PDB entry 6SDW | solution NMR | chains A and B

== Chain A ==
Molecule: Double-stranded RNA-binding protein Staufen homolog 1
Organism: Homo sapiens
Reference sequence: O95793 (STAU1_HUMAN); residues 102-274 here correspond to UniProt positions 183-355 (UniProt number = residue number + 81)
Sequence (177 residues; numbered 98 to 274; the number before each row is that of its first residue):
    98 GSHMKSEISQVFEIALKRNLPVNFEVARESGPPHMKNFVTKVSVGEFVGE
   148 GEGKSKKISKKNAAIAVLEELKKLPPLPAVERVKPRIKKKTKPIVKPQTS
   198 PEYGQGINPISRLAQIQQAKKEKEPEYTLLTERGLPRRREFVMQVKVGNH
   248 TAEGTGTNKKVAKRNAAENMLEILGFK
Differences from the reference sequence: expression tag (98-101)
Curated features (UniProtKB/Swiss-Prot):
  - modified residue: Ser-197 (Phosphoserine)
From the paper describing this entry:
  - binding site for hARF1 SBS dsRNA (chain B): Ile-105, Ser-106, Phe-109, Glu-110, Leu-113, Lys-133, Lys-153, Lys-157, Lys-158
  - specificity-determining residues: Ser-106
  - contacts within the chain: Ile-105/Lys-158 (hydrophobic contact)
  - mutagenesis - I105A/S106A (3.6-fold), I105A/S106A/S208A/Q212A/Q215A (2.5-fold), F109A (2.4-fold), F109A/R209A (1.6-fold), K133A (1.3-fold), S208A (1.6-fold), S208A/Q212A/Q215A (4.9-fold), Q212A/Q215A (1.6-fold), R234A/R236A (1.5-fold): decreased binding to hARF1 SBS dsRNA (chain B)
  - mutagenesis - I105A/S106A/E110A/L113A (1.2-fold), E110A/L113A (1.0-fold), E110A/L113A/Q212A/Q215A (1.0-fold), R209A, Q212A/Q215A (0.9-fold): unchanged binding to hARF1 SBS dsRNA (chain B)

== Chain B ==
Molecule: hARF1 SBS dsRNA
Organism: Homo sapiens
Sequence (34 nucleotides; each row starts with the number of its first residue):
     1 GGCAGAAGCUGCCUCUUCGGAGGCAGUUUCUGCC

== Chain A / chain B interface ==
Contacting residue pairs (81):
  Lys-102(A) / C9(B)  sugar contact
  Lys-102(A) / U27(B)  sugar contact
  Lys-102(A) / U28(B)  sugar contact
  Ser-103(A) / U27(B)  sugar contact
  Ile-105(A) / G26(B)  sugar contact
  Ile-105(A) / U27(B)  sugar contact
  Ser-106(A) / G26(B)  base contact
  Phe-109(A) / G11(B)  base contact
  Phe-109(A) / A25(B)  sugar contact
  Phe-109(A) / G26(B)  sugar contact
  Glu-110(A) / U10(B)  sugar contact
  Glu-110(A) / G11(B)  sugar contact
  Leu-113(A) / C12(B)  phosphate contact
  Leu-113(A) / C13(B)  phosphate contact
  Met-132(A) / C34(B)  phosphate contact
  Lys-133(A) / C3(B)  sugar contact
  Lys-133(A) / A4(B)  sugar contact
  Lys-133(A) / C33(B)  sugar contact
  Lys-133(A) / C34(B)  sugar contact
  Asn-134(A) / C3(B)  phosphate contact
  Phe-135(A) / G2(B)  sugar contact
  Phe-135(A) / C3(B)  sugar contact
  Phe-135(A) / C34(B)  sugar contact
  Val-136(A) / G2(B)  phosphate contact
  Val-136(A) / C3(B)  phosphate contact
  Thr-137(A) / C3(B)  phosphate contact
  Glu-149(A) / G2(B)  phosphate contact
  Ser-152(A) / G1(B)  phosphate contact
  Lys-153(A) / G2(B)  phosphate contact
  Lys-153(A) / C3(B)  phosphate contact
  Lys-154(A) / G1(B)  base contact
  Ser-156(A) / U28(B)  phosphate contact
  Lys-157(A) / U27(B)  phosphate contact
  Lys-157(A) / U28(B)  phosphate contact
  Lys-158(A) / U27(B)  phosphate contact
  Lys-158(A) / U28(B)  phosphate contact
  Ile-191(A) / C9(B)  phosphate contact
  Ile-191(A) / U10(B)  phosphate contact
  Pro-194(A) / C9(B)  sugar contact
  Tyr-200(A) / U29(B)  sugar contact
  Tyr-200(A) / C30(B)  phosphate contact
  Gly-201(A) / C30(B)  sugar contact
  Gln-202(A) / C30(B)  sugar contact
  Gln-202(A) / U31(B)  phosphate contact
  Asn-205(A) / A7(B)  sugar contact
  Ile-207(A) / A6(B)  sugar contact
  Ile-207(A) / A7(B)  sugar contact
  Ser-208(A) / A6(B)  sugar contact
  Ser-208(A) / A7(B)  sugar contact
  Ala-211(A) / A6(B)  sugar contact
  Gln-212(A) / C30(B)  sugar contact
  Gln-212(A) / U31(B)  sugar contact
  Gln-215(A) / U31(B)  sugar contact
  Gln-215(A) / G32(B)  sugar contact
  Lys-218(A) / C33(B)  phosphate contact
  Lys-220(A) / A4(B)  sugar contact
  Lys-220(A) / G5(B)  sugar contact
  Glu-221(A) / G5(B)  sugar contact
  Glu-221(A) / A6(B)  sugar contact
  Arg-234(A) / C18(B)  phosphate contact
  Arg-234(A) / G19(B)  phosphate contact
  Arg-235(A) / G19(B)  base contact
  Arg-236(A) / G19(B)  base contact
  Arg-236(A) / G20(B)  sugar contact
  Arg-236(A) / A21(B)  sugar contact
  Glu-237(A) / A21(B)  sugar contact
  Glu-237(A) / G22(B)  phosphate contact
  Phe-238(A) / G22(B)  phosphate contact
  Phe-238(A) / G23(B)  phosphate contact
  Gly-253(A) / G22(B)  phosphate contact
  Thr-254(A) / G22(B)  phosphate contact
  Asn-255(A) / G23(B)  base contact
  Asn-255(A) / C24(B)  phosphate contact
  Lys-256(A) / G23(B)  phosphate contact
  Lys-256(A) / C24(B)  phosphate contact
  Lys-257(A) / C24(B)  phosphate contact
  Lys-257(A) / A25(B)  phosphate contact
  Lys-260(A) / A6(B)  phosphate contact
  Lys-260(A) / A7(B)  phosphate contact
  Arg-261(A) / A7(B)  phosphate contact
  Arg-261(A) / G8(B)  phosphate contact
Other interface residues (no listed pair), chain A (50 interface residues in all): Glu-104, Gly-148, Thr-228, Leu-232
Other interface residues (no listed pair), chain B (31 interface residues in all): U17

== Summary ==
50 residues of chain A face 31 of chain B across their interface. The paper reports a binding site for hARF1
SBS dsRNA (chain B) at Ile-105(A), Ser-106(A) and Phe-109(A) among others; I105A/S106A,
I105A/S106A/S208A/Q212A/Q215A and F109A of chain A, among others, reduce binding to hARF1 SBS dsRNA (chain B);
13 substitutions were tested in all.
Chain A is Double-stranded RNA-binding protein Staufen homolog 1 and chain B is hARF1 SBS dsRNA, both from
Homo sapiens; the structure, Solution structure of Staufen1 dsRBD3+4 - hARF1 SBS dsRNA complex, was determined
by solution NMR, deposited together with 6SDY.
